6NM6 - chains B and D of the 8 polymer chains in the assembly; structure by X-ray diffraction, 2.74 A resolution.

Chain B:
Name: Envelope glycoprotein gp41
Organism: Human immunodeficiency virus 1
Notes: fragment: Ectodomain
Reference sequence: Q2N0S6 (Q2N0S6_9HIV1); residues 512-664 here correspond to UniProt positions 509-661 (UniProt number = residue number - 3)
Sequence (153 residues; row label = number of the first residue in the row):
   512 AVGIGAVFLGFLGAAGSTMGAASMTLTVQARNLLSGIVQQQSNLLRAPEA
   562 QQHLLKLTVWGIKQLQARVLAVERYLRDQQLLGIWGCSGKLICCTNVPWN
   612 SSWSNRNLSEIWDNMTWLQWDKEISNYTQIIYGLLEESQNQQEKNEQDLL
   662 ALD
Unresolved in the structure: 512-517, 549-568, 664
Sequence notes: engineered mutation Pro559 (Ile556 in Q2N0S6), Cys605 (Thr602 in Q2N0S6)
Cystine bridges: Cys598-Cys604
Covalently attached groups: N-acetylglucosamine (NAG) linked to Asn611, Asn618, Asn637

Chain D:
Name: 35O22 scFv heavy chain
Organism: Homo sapiens
Notes: engineered mutation(s): E10T, L11T, K12T, A16S, I68N, K83T, F84S; antibody fragment or engineered binder
Sequence (153 residues; numbered 1 to 135 plus 18 insertion-coded residues; the number before each row is that of its first residue; a row labelled like 72A-72H holds insertion residues (72A, then the next letters in order)):
     1 QGQLVQSGATTTKPGSSVKISCKTSGYRFNFYHINWIRQTAGRGPEWMGW
    51 IS
   52A P
    53 YSGDKNLAPAFQDRVNMTTD
72A-72H TEVPVTSF
    73 TSTGAAYMEI
82A-82C RNL
    83 TSDDTGTYFCAKGLLRDG
100A-100F SSTWLP
   101 YLWGQGTLLTVSSASTGGGGSGGGGSGGGGSGGGG
Unresolved in the structure: 111-135
Cystine bridges: Cys22-Cys92
Covalently attached groups: N-acetylglucosamine (NAG) linked to Asn68

How chain B and chain D interact:
Pairs across the interface (13; chain B residue first):
  Gly527(B) - Arg98(D)  hydrogen bond (backbone-side chain)
  Thr529(B) - Arg98(D)
  Ser620(B) - Leu97(D)
  Asp624(B) - Leu97(D)
  Asp624(B) - Arg98(D)  hydrogen bond (backbone-backbone)
  Asp624(B) - Asp99(D)  hydrogen bond (backbone-backbone)
  Asp624(B) - Gly100(D)
  Asn625(B) - Tyr32(D)  hydrogen bond
  Asn625(B) - Leu96(D)
  Asn625(B) - Leu97(D)
  Asn625(B) - Arg98(D)
  Thr627(B) - Arg98(D)
  Gln630(B) - Phe72H(D)
Interface residues without a listed pair, chain B (11 interface residues in all): Ser528, Arg617, Glu621, Leu629
Interface residues without a listed pair, chain D (9 interface residues in all): Gln1, Phe31

In short:
The interface between chain B and chain D involves 11 residues on one side and 9 on the other, with 4 hydrogen
bonds. Among the polar pairs are Gly527(B)-Arg98(D), Asn625(B)-Tyr32(D) and Asp624(B)-Arg98(D).
N-acetylglucosamine is covalently linked to Asn611(B), Asn618(B) and Asn637(B).
Chain B is Envelope glycoprotein gp41 (Human immunodeficiency virus 1) and chain D is 35O22 scFv heavy chain
(Homo sapiens); the structure, Crystal Structure of HIV-1 BG505 SOSIP.664 Prefusion Env Trimer Bound to N6
FR3-03 scFv in Complex ..., was determined by X-ray diffraction together with 6NNF and 6NNJ from the same
study.
